PDB entry 3O43 | X-ray diffraction, 2.80 A resolution | chains A and B

== Chain A ==
Molecule: gp41-5
Organism: Artificial gene
Amino-acid sequence (198 residues; numbered 1 to 198; the number before each row is that of its first residue):
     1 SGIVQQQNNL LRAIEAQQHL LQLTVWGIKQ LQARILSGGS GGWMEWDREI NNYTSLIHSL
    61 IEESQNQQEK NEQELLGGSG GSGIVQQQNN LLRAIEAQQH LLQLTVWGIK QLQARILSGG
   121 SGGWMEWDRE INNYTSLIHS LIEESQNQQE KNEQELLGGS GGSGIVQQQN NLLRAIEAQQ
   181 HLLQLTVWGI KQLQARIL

== Chain B ==
Molecule: alpha/beta-peptide derived from gp41 CHR domain sequence
Amino-acid sequence (40 residues; row label = number of the first residue in the row; numbering starts at 0):
     0 XXTWEXWDXA IAEYAXRIEX LIXAAQEQQE KNEXALXELX
Not modelled in the structure: 0-1, 36-39
Modified / non-standard residues: ACE (acetyl group) at position 0, B3T (3-amino-2,3,5-trideoxy-D-threo-pentonic acid) at position 1, XCP ((1S,2S)-2-aminocyclopentanecarboxylic acid) at position 5, XPC ((3S,4R)-4-aminopyrrolidine-3-carboxylic acid) at position 8, XCP ((1S,2S)-2-aminocyclopentanecarboxylic acid) at position 15, XCP ((1S,2S)-2-aminocyclopentanecarboxylic acid) at position 19, XPC ((3S,4R)-4-aminopyrrolidine-3-carboxylic acid) at position 22, XCP ((1S,2S)-2-aminocyclopentanecarboxylic acid) at position 33, XPC ((3S,4R)-4-aminopyrrolidine-3-carboxylic acid) at position 36, NH2 (amino group) at position 39; Glu12, Glu26, Glu29 ((3s)-3-aminohexanedioic acid; B3E)

== How chain A and chain B interact ==
Residue-residue contacts (45; chain A residue first):
  Ile3(A) - Asn31(B)
  Gln5(A) - Gln27(B)
  Gln6(A) - Ala24(B)  hydrogen bond (side chain-backbone)
  Gln6(A) - Gln27(B)
  Gln6(A) - Gln28(B)  hydrogen bond
  Gln6(A) - Asn31(B)  hydrogen bond
  Asn9(A) - Leu20(B)
  Asn9(A) - Ala23(B)
  Asn9(A) - Gln27(B)  hydrogen bond
  Arg12(A) - Leu20(B)
  Ala13(A) - Leu20(B)
  Ala16(A) - Ile17(B)  hydrophobic
  Gln17(A) - Ile17(B)
  His19(A) - Tyr13(B)
  Leu20(A) - Ile10(B)  hydrophobic
  Leu20(A) - Tyr13(B)  hydrophobic
  Leu20(A) - Ile17(B)  hydrophobic
  Leu23(A) - Trp6(B)  hydrogen bond (backbone-side chain)
  Leu23(A) - Ala9(B)  hydrophobic
  Leu23(A) - Tyr13(B)  hydrophobic
  Trp26(A) - Trp3(B)  hydrophobic
  Trp26(A) - Trp6(B)
  Gly27(A) - Trp3(B)
  Gln30(A) - Trp3(B)
  Gly162(A) - Leu35(B)
  Ser163(A) - Leu35(B)
  Val166(A) - Gln28(B)  hydrogen bond (backbone-side chain)
  Val166(A) - Leu35(B)  hydrophobic
  Gln169(A) - Gln28(B)
  Asn170(A) - Gln28(B)
  Leu173(A) - Ala24(B)  hydrophobic
  Leu173(A) - Gln25(B)
  Ile176(A) - Ile21(B)  hydrophobic
  Glu177(A) - Ile21(B)
  Glu177(A) - Gln25(B)
  Gln180(A) - Ile17(B)
  Gln180(A) - Glu18(B)  hydrogen bond
  Gln180(A) - Ile21(B)
  Gln184(A) - Ala14(B)
  Gln184(A) - Glu18(B)
  Ile190(A) - Trp3(B)  hydrophobic
  Ile190(A) - Trp6(B)  hydrophobic
  Lys191(A) - Asp7(B)  salt bridge
  Gln194(A) - Trp3(B)
  Leu198(A) - Trp3(B)  hydrophobic
Other interface residues (no listed pair), chain A (32 interface residues in all): Gly2, Leu10, Thr24, Val187
Other interface residues (no listed pair), chain B (20 interface residues in all): Thr2, Arg16

== Overview ==
32 residues of chain A face 20 of chain B across their interface; the contacts include 7 hydrogen bonds and 1
salt bridge. Among the polar pairs are Lys191(A)-Asp7(B), Gln6(A)-Ala24(B) and Gln6(A)-Gln28(B).
Chain A is gp41-5 (Artificial gene) and chain B is alpha/beta-peptide derived from gp41 CHR domain sequence;
the structure, Complex of an alpha/beta-peptide based on the gp41 CHR domain bound to gp41-5, was determined
by X-ray diffraction together with 3O3X, 3O3Z and 3O40 from the same study.
